Entry 6NC2 (electron microscopy, 5.20 A resolution (low resolution: residue-level contacts below are approximate; hydrogen-bond / salt-bridge calls are withheld)); this record covers chains L and V of the 24 polymer chains in the assembly.

Chain L (and V):
Protein: Monoclonal antibody ACS202 fragment antigen binding kappa chain
From: Homo sapiens
Notes: antibody fragment or engineered binder; chain V of this document is another copy of the same molecule, construct and numbering; everything in this record applies to it too
Sequence (233 residues; numbered -18 to 214; the number before each row is that of its first residue; numbers below 1 keep their minus sign (Met-18 is residue -18)):
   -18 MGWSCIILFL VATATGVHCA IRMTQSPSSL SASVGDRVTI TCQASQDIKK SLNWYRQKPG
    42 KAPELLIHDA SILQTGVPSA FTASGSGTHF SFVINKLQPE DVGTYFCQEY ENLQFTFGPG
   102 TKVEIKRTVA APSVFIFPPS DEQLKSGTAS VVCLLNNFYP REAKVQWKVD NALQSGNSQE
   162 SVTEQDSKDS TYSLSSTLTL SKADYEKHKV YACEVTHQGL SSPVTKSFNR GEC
Unresolved in the structure: -18 to 0, 109-214
Disulfide bonds: Cys23-Cys88

How chain L and chain V interact:
Residue-residue contacts (10):
  Ser65(L) - Thr69(V)
  Ser65(L) - His70(V)
  Gly66(L) - His70(V)
  Ser67(L) - Ser67(V)
  Thr69(L) - Ser65(V)
  His70(L) - Ser65(V)
  His70(L) - Gly66(V)
  His70(L) - His70(V)
  His70(L) - Ser72(V)
  Ser72(L) - His70(V)
Interface residues without a listed pair, chain L (9 interface residues in all): Arg18, Gln24, Phe71
Interface residues without a listed pair, chain V (9 interface residues in all): Arg18, Gln24, Phe71

In short:
The chain L/chain V interface involves 9 residues from each chain.
Both chains are Monoclonal antibody ACS202 fragment antigen binding kappa chain (Homo sapiens). Entry 6NC2
(AMC011 v4.2 SOSIP Env trimer in complex with fusion peptide targeting antibody ACS202 fragment antigen
binding) was determined by electron microscopy, deposited together with 6NC3 and 6NCP.
